4OMH - chains A and B; structure by X-ray diffraction, 1.64 A resolution.

== Chain A (and B) ==
Molecule: Geranylgeranyl diphosphate cyclase
From: Streptomyces melanosporofaciens
Notes: chain B of this document is another copy of the same molecule, construct and numbering; everything in this record applies to it too
UniProtKB: C9K1X5 (C9K1X5_9ACTO); residue numbers follow UniProt; this construct covers 1-307
Amino-acid sequence (318 residues; each row starts with the number of its first residue):
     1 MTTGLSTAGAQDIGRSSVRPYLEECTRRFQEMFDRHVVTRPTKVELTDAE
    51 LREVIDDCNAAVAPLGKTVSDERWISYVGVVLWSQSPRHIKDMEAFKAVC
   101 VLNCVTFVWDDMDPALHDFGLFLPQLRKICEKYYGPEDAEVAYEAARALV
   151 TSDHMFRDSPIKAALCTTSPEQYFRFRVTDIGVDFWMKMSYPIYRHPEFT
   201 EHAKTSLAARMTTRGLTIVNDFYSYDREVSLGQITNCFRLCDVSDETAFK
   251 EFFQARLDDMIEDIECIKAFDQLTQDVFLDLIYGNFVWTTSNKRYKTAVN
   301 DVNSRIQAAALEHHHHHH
Unresolved in the structure: 1-12, 293-318 (chain B: 1-12, 295-318)
Differences from the reference sequence: engineered mutation L149 (Phe in C9K1X5); expression tag (308-318)
Bound ions: Na+: T42, W83, Q85
Small-molecule neighbours: 3-cyclohexyl-1-propylsulfonic acid (CXS): G135, P136, E137, D138, R195, P197
UniProt features mapped onto this chain:
  - motif: D110 to D113 (DDXXD motif), N220 to E228 (NSE/DTE motif)
  - binding site (Mg(2+)): D110, N220, S224, E228
  - mutagenesis: F107 (F107A/G: Produces R-cembrene-A), D110 (D110E: No change in product (cyclooctat-9-en-7-ol)), D111 (D111E: Abolishes activity, no product), D113 (D113E: No change in product (cyclooctat-9-en-7-ol)), W288 (W288G: Produces 3,7,18-dolabellatriene)

== Interface between chain A and chain B ==
Pairs across the interface (59; chain A residue first):
  E144(A) - K204(B)
  R147(A) - E201(B)  salt bridge
  R147(A) - K204(B)
  T151(A) - E201(B)
  M155(A) - E198(B)
  M155(A) - E201(B)
  M155(A) - H202(B)
  F156(A) - H202(B)
  F156(A) - L207(B)  hydrophobic
  I161(A) - A269(B)
  I161(A) - F270(B)  hydrophobic
  A164(A) - A269(B)  hydrophobic
  L165(A) - M211(B)  hydrophobic
  L165(A) - C266(B)  hydrophobic
  T168(A) - E262(B)
  T168(A) - C266(B)
  S169(A) - E262(B)  hydrogen bond
  E171(A) - E171(B)
  E171(A) - R214(B)  salt bridge
  Q172(A) - M211(B)
  Q172(A) - R214(B)
  Q172(A) - E262(B)  hydrogen bond
  Q172(A) - D263(B)  hydrogen bond
  Q172(A) - C266(B)
  R175(A) - R210(B)  hydrogen bond (backbone-side chain)
  R175(A) - M211(B)
  R175(A) - R214(B)
  R175(A) - D263(B)  salt bridge
  V178(A) - R210(B)
  T179(A) - T205(B)  hydrogen bond (side chain-backbone)
  T179(A) - R210(B)  hydrogen bond
  E201(A) - R147(B)  salt bridge
  E201(A) - T151(B)
  E201(A) - M155(B)
  H202(A) - M155(B)
  H202(A) - F156(B)
  K204(A) - E144(B)
  K204(A) - R147(B)
  T205(A) - T179(B)  hydrogen bond (backbone-side chain)
  L207(A) - F156(B)  hydrophobic
  R210(A) - R175(B)  hydrogen bond (side chain-backbone)
  R210(A) - V178(B)
  R210(A) - T179(B)  hydrogen bond
  M211(A) - L165(B)  hydrophobic
  M211(A) - Q172(B)
  M211(A) - R175(B)
  R214(A) - E171(B)  salt bridge
  R214(A) - Q172(B)
  R214(A) - R175(B)
  E262(A) - T168(B)
  E262(A) - S169(B)  hydrogen bond
  E262(A) - Q172(B)  hydrogen bond
  D263(A) - Q172(B)  hydrogen bond
  D263(A) - R175(B)  salt bridge
  C266(A) - T168(B)
  C266(A) - Q172(B)
  A269(A) - I161(B)
  A269(A) - A164(B)  hydrophobic
  F270(A) - I161(B)  hydrophobic
Other interface residues (no listed pair), chain A (35 interface residues in all): A148, S152, P160, F176, K188, P197, E198
Other interface residues (no listed pair), chain B (36 interface residues in all): A148, S152, P160, F176, K188, P197, D271

== Summary ==
35 residues of chain A face 36 of chain B across their interface; the contacts include 12 hydrogen bonds and 6
salt bridges. Polar contacts include R147(A)-E201(B), E171(A)-R214(B) and R175(A)-D263(B). Chain A binds
3-cyclohexyl-1-propylsulfonic acid.
Both chains are Geranylgeranyl diphosphate cyclase (Streptomyces melanosporofaciens). Entry 4OMH (Crystal
structure of the bacterial diterpene cyclase COTB2 variant F149L) was determined by X-ray diffraction,
deposited together with 4OMG.
